Entry 8VR4 (electron microscopy, 2.80 A resolution); this record covers chains T and A of the 34 polymer chains in the assembly.

== Chain T ==
Protein: 50S Ribosomal Protein L22
Source organism: Mycolicibacterium smegmatis MC2 155
UniProt: A0QSD6 (RL22_MYCS2); numbering as in UniProt (aligned over 1-153)
Amino-acid sequence (153 residues; numbered 1 to 153; the number before each row is that of its first residue):
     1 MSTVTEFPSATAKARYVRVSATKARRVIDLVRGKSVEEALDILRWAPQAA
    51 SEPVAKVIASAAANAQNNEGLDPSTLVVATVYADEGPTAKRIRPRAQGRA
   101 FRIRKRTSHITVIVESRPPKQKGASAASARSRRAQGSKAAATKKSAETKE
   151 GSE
Disordered / not traced: 1-5, 120-153

== Chain A ==
Molecule: 23S ribosomal RNA
Source organism: Mycolicibacterium smegmatis MC2 155
Sequence (3120 nucleotides; numbered 1 to 3120; the number before each row is that of its first residue):
     1 UAAGUGUUUAAGGGCGCAUGGUGGAUGCCUUGGCACUGGGAGCCGAUGAA
    51 GGACGUAGGAGGCUGCGAUAAGCCUCGGGGAGCUGUCAACCGAGCGUUGA
   101 UCCGAGGAUGUCCGAAUGGGGAAACCCGGCACGAGUGAUGUCGUGUCACC
   151 AGGCGCUGAAUAUAUAGGCGUCUGGGGGGAACGCGGGGAAGUGAAACAUC
   201 UCAGUACCCGUAGGAAGAGAAAACAAAAUGUGAUUCCGUGAGUAGUGGCG
   251 AGCGAAAGCGGAGGAUGGCUAAACCGUAUGCAUGUGAUACCGGGUAGGGG
   301 UUGUGUGUGCGGGGUUGUGGGACCUAUCUUUCCGGCUCUACCUGGCUGGA
   351 GGGCAGUGAGAAAAUGUUGUGGUUAGCGGAAAUGGCUUGGGAUGGCCUGC
   401 CGUAGACGGUGAGAGCCCGGUACGUGAAAACCCGACGUCUGUCUUGAUGG
   451 UGUUCCCGAGUAGCAGCGGGCCCGUGGAAUCUGCUGUGAAUCUGCCGGGA
   501 CCACCCGGUAAGCCUGAAUACUUCCCAGUGACCGAUAGCGGAUUAGUACC
   551 GUGAGGGAAUGGUGAAAAGUACCCCGGGAGGGGAGUGAAAGAGUACCUGA
   601 AACCGUGCGCUUACAAUCCGUCAGAGCCCUCGACGUGUCGUGGGGUGAUG
   651 GCGUGCCUUUUGAAGAAUGAGCCUGCGAGUCAGGGACAUGUCGCGAGGUU
   701 AACCCGGGUGGGGUAGCCGCAGCGAAAGCGAGUCUGAAUAGGGCGUAUCC
   751 ACACAAGAGUGUGUGGUGUAGUGGUGUGUUCUGGACCCGAAGCGGAGUGA
   801 UCUACCCAUGGCCAGGGUGAAGCGCGGGUAAGACCGCGUGGAGGCCCGAA
   851 CCCACUUAGGUUGAAGACUGAGGGGAUGAGCUGUGGGUAGGGGUGAAAGG
   901 CCAAUCAAACUCCGUGAUAGCUGGUUCUCCCCGAAAUGCAUUUAGGUGCA
   951 GCGUCGCAUGUUUCUUGCCGGAGGUAGAGCUACUGGAUGGCCGAUGGGCC
  1001 CCACAGGGUUACUGACGUCAGCCAAACUCCGAAUGCCGGUAAGUCCAAGA
  1051 GUGCGGCAGUGAGACGGCGGGGGAUAAGCUCCGUGCGUCGAGAGGGAAAC
  1101 AGCCCAGAUCGCCGGCUAAGGCCCCUAAGCGUGUGCUAAGUGGAAAAGGA
  1151 UGUGCAGUCGCGAAGACAACCAGGAGGUUGGCUUAGAAGCAGCCACCCUU
  1201 GAAAGAGUGCGUAAUAGCUCACUGGUCAAGUGAUUGUGCGCCGAUAAUGU
  1251 AGCGGGGCUCAAGCACACCGCCGAAGCCGCGGCAGCCAACGUGUUGGCUG
  1301 GGUAGGGGAGCGUCCUGCAUCCGGUGAAGCCGCCGAGUGAUCGAGUGGUG
  1351 GAGGGUGUGGGAGUGAGAAUGCAGGCAUGAGUAGCGAUUAGGCAAGUGAG
  1401 AACCUUGCCCGCCGAAAGACCAAGGGUUCCUGGGCCAGGCCAGUCCGCCC
  1451 AGGGUGAGUCGGGACCUAAGGCGAGGCCGACAGGCGUAGUCGAUGGACAA
  1501 CGGGUUGAUAUUCCCGUACCCGUGUAUGUGCGUCCAUGAUGAAUCAGCGG
  1551 UACUAACCAUCCAAAACCACCGUGACCGCACCUUUCGGGGUGUGGCGUUG
  1601 GUGGGGCUGCAUGGGACCUUCGUUGGUAGUAGUCAAGCGAUGGGGUGACG
  1651 CAGGAAGGUAGCCGUACCGGUCAGUGGUAAUACCGGGGUAAGCCUGUAGG
  1701 GAGUCAGAUAGGUAAAUCCGUCUGGCAUAUAUCCUGAGAGGUGAUGCAUA
  1751 GCCGAGUGAGGCGAAUUCGGUGAUCCUAUGCUGCCGAGAAAAGCCUCUAG
  1801 CGAGGACAUACACGGCCCGUACCCCAAACCAACACAGGUGGUCAGGUAGA
  1851 GAAUACUAAGGCGUACGAGUGAACUAUGGUUAAGGAACUCGGCAAAAUGC
  1901 CCCCGUAACUUCGGGAGAAGGGGGACCCACAUGGCGUGUAAGCCUUUACG
  1951 GCCCAAGCGUGAGUGGGUGGCACAAACCAGUGAGAAGCGACUGUUUACUA
  2001 AAAACACAGGUCCGUGCGAAGUCGCAAGACGAUGUAUACGGACUGACGCC
  2051 UGCCCGGUGCUGGAAGGUUAAGAGGACCCGUUAACUCCCUUUGGGGGUGA
  2101 AGCGGAGAAUUUAAGCCCCAGUAAACGGCGGUGGUAACUAUAACCAUCCU
  2151 AAGGUAGCGAAAUUCCUUGUCGGGUAAGUUCCGACCUGCACGAAUGGCGU
  2201 AACGACUUCUCAACUGUCUCAACCAUAGACUCGGCGAAAUUGCACUACGA
  2251 GUAAAGAUGCUCGUUACGCGCGGCAGGACGAAAAGACCCCGGGACCUUCA
  2301 CUACAACUUGGUAUUGGUGCUCGAUACGGUUUGUGUAGGAUAGGUGGGAG
  2351 ACUGUGAAGCUCACACGCCAGUGUGGGUGGAGUCGUUGUUGAAAUACCAC
  2401 UCUGAUCGUAUUGGGCCUCUAACCUCGGACCGUAUAUCCGGUUCAGGGAC
  2451 AGUGCCUGGUGGGUAGUUUAACUGGGGCGGUUGCCUCCUAAAAUGUAACG
  2501 GAGGCGCCCAAAGGUUCCCUCAACCUGGACGGCAAUCAGGUGUUGAGUGU
  2551 AAGUGCACAAGGGAGCUUGACUGCGAGACGGACAUGUCGAGCAGGGACGA
  2601 AAGUCGGGACUAGUGAUCCGGCACCUCUGAGUGGAAGGGGUGUCGCUCAA
  2651 CGGAUAAAAGGUACCCCGGGGAUAACAGGCUGAUCUUCCCCAAGAGUCCA
  2701 UAUCGACGGGAUGGUUUGGCACCUCGAUGUCGGCUCGUCGCAUCCUGGGG
  2751 CUGGAGCAGGUCCCAAGGGUUGGGCUGUUCGCCCAUUAAAGCGGCACGCG
  2801 AGCUGGGUUUAGAACGUCGUGAGACAGUUCGGUCUCUAUCCGCCGCGCGC
  2851 GUCAGAAGCUUGAGGAAACCUGUCCCUAGUACGAGAGGACCGGGACGGAC
  2901 GAACCUCUGGUAUACCAGUUGUCCCACCAGGGGCACGGCUGGAUAGCCAC
  2951 GUUCGGACAGGAUAACCGCUGAAAGCAUCUAAGCGGGAAACCUCUUCCAA
  3001 GACCAGGCUUCUCACCCUCUAGGAGGGAUAAGGCCCCCCGCAGACCACGG
  3051 GAUUGAUAGACCAGACCUGGAAGCCUAGUAAUAGGUGCAGGGAACUGGCA
  3101 CUAACCGGCCGAAAACUUAC
Disordered / not traced: 1, 1803
Residues lining bound ligands: erythromycin a (ERY): U861, A2281, A2282, A2283, A2286, A2727, G2729, U2730, U2833, C2834, U2835
Reported in the primary citation:
  - conformationally variable residues (side-chain flip): A2282, A2286, U2730
  - binding site for erythromycin a: U2730

== Chain T / chain A interface ==
Pairs across the interface (94; chain T residue first):
  Thr-11(T) / G582(A)  sugar contact
  Ala-12(T) / G581(A)  sugar contact
  Lys-13(T) / G580(A)  hydrogen bond to the sugar
  Lys-13(T) / G581(A)  hydrogen bond to the sugar
  Lys-13(T) / G582(A)  phosphate contact
  Ala-14(T) / G580(A)  sugar contact
  Arg-15(T) / U22(A)  salt bridge to the phosphate
  Arg-15(T) / G580(A)  hydrogen bond to the sugar
  Arg-15(T) / G581(A)  salt bridge to the phosphate
  Tyr-16(T) / A595(A)  stacking on the base
  Arg-18(T) / C1436(A)  hydrogen bond to the sugar
  Arg-18(T) / A1437(A)  salt bridge to the phosphate
  Ser-20(T) / G1381(A)  hydrogen bond to the base
  Thr-22(T) / G1381(A)  hydrogen bond to the base
  Lys-23(T) / G1381(A)  base contact
  Lys-23(T) / C2235(A)  salt bridge to the phosphate
  Lys-23(T) / G2236(A)  hydrogen bond to the base
  Arg-25(T) / C604(A)  hydrogen bond to the sugar
  Arg-25(T) / G605(A)  hydrogen bond to the sugar
  Arg-26(T) / G2233(A)  salt bridge to the phosphate
  Arg-26(T) / G2234(A)  salt bridge to the phosphate
  Arg-32(T) / U606(A)  hydrogen bond to the phosphate
  Arg-32(T) / G607(A)  phosphate contact
  Pro-47(T) / G2233(A)  sugar contact
  Gln-48(T) / G2233(A)  phosphate contact
  Gln-48(T) / G2234(A)  phosphate contact
  Ala-49(T) / G2233(A)  phosphate contact
  Ala-49(T) / G2234(A)  hydrogen bond to the phosphate
  Lys-56(T) / G576(A)  hydrogen bond to the sugar
  Lys-56(T) / G577(A)  hydrogen bond to the base
  Lys-56(T) / G578(A)  hydrogen bond to the base
  Ala-59(T) / C575(A)  sugar contact
  Ser-60(T) / C575(A)  hydrogen bond to the base
  Ser-60(T) / G580(A)  hydrogen bond to the base
  Ala-63(T) / C575(A)  sugar contact
  Asn-64(T) / G581(A)  hydrogen bond to the base
  Asn-64(T) / G582(A)  hydrogen bond to the sugar
  Asn-67(T) / C574(A)  hydrogen bond to the sugar
  Asn-68(T) / G582(A)  hydrogen bond to the base
  Asn-68(T) / G583(A)  sugar contact
  Tyr-82(T) / G20(A)  sugar contact
  Tyr-82(T) / G605(A)  base contact
  Tyr-82(T) / U606(A)  sugar contact
  Ala-83(T) / G605(A)  hydrogen bond to the sugar
  Asp-84(T) / G20(A)  base contact
  Asp-84(T) / G21(A)  sugar contact
  Asp-84(T) / G605(A)  base contact
  Glu-85(T) / G21(A)  hydrogen bond to the sugar
  Glu-85(T) / U22(A)  sugar contact
  Glu-85(T) / C604(A)  sugar contact
  Glu-85(T) / A1377(A)  phosphate contact
  Gly-86(T) / U22(A)  sugar contact
  Pro-87(T) / U22(A)  phosphate contact
  Pro-87(T) / G23(A)  phosphate contact
  Lys-90(T) / G1375(A)  salt bridge to the phosphate
  Lys-90(T) / C1376(A)  salt bridge to the phosphate
  Arg-91(T) / A1437(A)  hydrogen bond to the phosphate
  Arg-91(T) / G1438(A)  salt bridge to the phosphate
  Arg-93(T) / C1440(A)  hydrogen bond to the base
  Pro-94(T) / A1832(A)  base contact
  Pro-94(T) / C1833(A)  base contact
  Arg-95(T) / U862(A)  sugar contact
  Arg-95(T) / G863(A)  salt bridge to the phosphate
  Arg-95(T) / A865(A)  phosphate contact
  Arg-95(T) / A1832(A)  hydrogen bond to the base
  Arg-95(T) / A2237(A)  hydrogen bond to the base
  Arg-95(T) / U2837(A)  hydrogen bond to the base
  Ala-96(T) / U862(A)  phosphate contact
  Ala-96(T) / G863(A)  hydrogen bond to the phosphate
  Ala-96(T) / G866(A)  phosphate contact
  Gln-97(T) / G863(A)  hydrogen bond to the base
  Gln-97(T) / G866(A)  hydrogen bond to the phosphate
  Gly-98(T) / G866(A)  phosphate contact
  Gly-98(T) / A1832(A)  base contact
  Arg-99(T) / U862(A)  hydrogen bond to the sugar
  Arg-99(T) / A1832(A)  hydrogen bond to the base
  Ala-100(T) / A1832(A)  base contact
  Phe-101(T) / U862(A)  sugar contact
  Phe-101(T) / A2237(A)  sugar contact
  Phe-101(T) / A2238(A)  sugar contact
  Arg-102(T) / A2237(A)  hydrogen bond to the sugar
  Ile-103(T) / G2236(A)  phosphate contact
  Ile-103(T) / A2237(A)  phosphate contact
  Arg-104(T) / G2236(A)  phosphate contact
  Arg-104(T) / A2237(A)  salt bridge to the phosphate
  Arg-104(T) / A2238(A)  salt bridge to the phosphate
  Lys-105(T) / G1438(A)  phosphate contact
  Lys-105(T) / C2235(A)  hydrogen bond to the sugar
  Lys-105(T) / G2236(A)  phosphate contact
  Arg-106(T) / A1377(A)  salt bridge to the phosphate
  Arg-106(T) / G1381(A)  base contact
  Arg-106(T) / G2236(A)  phosphate contact
  His-109(T) / G21(A)  sugar contact
  His-109(T) / U22(A)  salt bridge to the phosphate
Also at the interface, not in a pair above, chain T (51 interface residues in all): Asp-29, Ala-50, Glu-69, Thr-88, Ile-92
Also at the interface, not in a pair above, chain A (44 interface residues in all): C573, A579, C603, A1383, G1439

== In short ==
51 residues of chain T face 44 of chain A across their interface; the contacts include 34 hydrogen bonds, 14
salt bridges and 1 aromatic stacking contact. Polar pairs include Ser-20(T)/G1381(A), Thr-22(T)/G1381(A) and
Lys-23(T)/G2236(A). The paper reports a binding site for erythromycin a at U2730(A); conformational
variability at A2282(A), A2286(A) and U2730(A).
Here chain T is 50S Ribosomal Protein L22 and chain A is 23S ribosomal RNA, both from Mycolicibacterium
smegmatis MC2 155. Entry 8VR4 (Structure of Mycobacterium smegmatis 50S ribosomal subunit bound to HflX and
erythromycin:50S-HflX-A-Ery) was determined by electron microscopy, deposited together with 8VIO, 8VK0, 8VK7,
8VKI, 8VKW, 8VPK, 8VR8 and 8VRL.
